5W9L - chains B and J of the 10 polymer chains in the assembly; structure by electron microscopy, 4.80 A resolution (low resolution: residue-level contacts below are approximate; hydrogen-bond / salt-bridge calls are withheld).

[Chain B (and J)]
Name: Spike glycoprotein
From: Middle East respiratory syndrome-related coronavirus
Notes: chain J of this document is another copy of the same molecule, construct and numbering; everything in this record applies to it too
UniProt: W5ZZF5 (W5ZZF5_9BETC); residues 1-1291 here = UniProt positions 1-1291
Amino-acid sequence (1329 residues; each row starts with the number of its first residue):
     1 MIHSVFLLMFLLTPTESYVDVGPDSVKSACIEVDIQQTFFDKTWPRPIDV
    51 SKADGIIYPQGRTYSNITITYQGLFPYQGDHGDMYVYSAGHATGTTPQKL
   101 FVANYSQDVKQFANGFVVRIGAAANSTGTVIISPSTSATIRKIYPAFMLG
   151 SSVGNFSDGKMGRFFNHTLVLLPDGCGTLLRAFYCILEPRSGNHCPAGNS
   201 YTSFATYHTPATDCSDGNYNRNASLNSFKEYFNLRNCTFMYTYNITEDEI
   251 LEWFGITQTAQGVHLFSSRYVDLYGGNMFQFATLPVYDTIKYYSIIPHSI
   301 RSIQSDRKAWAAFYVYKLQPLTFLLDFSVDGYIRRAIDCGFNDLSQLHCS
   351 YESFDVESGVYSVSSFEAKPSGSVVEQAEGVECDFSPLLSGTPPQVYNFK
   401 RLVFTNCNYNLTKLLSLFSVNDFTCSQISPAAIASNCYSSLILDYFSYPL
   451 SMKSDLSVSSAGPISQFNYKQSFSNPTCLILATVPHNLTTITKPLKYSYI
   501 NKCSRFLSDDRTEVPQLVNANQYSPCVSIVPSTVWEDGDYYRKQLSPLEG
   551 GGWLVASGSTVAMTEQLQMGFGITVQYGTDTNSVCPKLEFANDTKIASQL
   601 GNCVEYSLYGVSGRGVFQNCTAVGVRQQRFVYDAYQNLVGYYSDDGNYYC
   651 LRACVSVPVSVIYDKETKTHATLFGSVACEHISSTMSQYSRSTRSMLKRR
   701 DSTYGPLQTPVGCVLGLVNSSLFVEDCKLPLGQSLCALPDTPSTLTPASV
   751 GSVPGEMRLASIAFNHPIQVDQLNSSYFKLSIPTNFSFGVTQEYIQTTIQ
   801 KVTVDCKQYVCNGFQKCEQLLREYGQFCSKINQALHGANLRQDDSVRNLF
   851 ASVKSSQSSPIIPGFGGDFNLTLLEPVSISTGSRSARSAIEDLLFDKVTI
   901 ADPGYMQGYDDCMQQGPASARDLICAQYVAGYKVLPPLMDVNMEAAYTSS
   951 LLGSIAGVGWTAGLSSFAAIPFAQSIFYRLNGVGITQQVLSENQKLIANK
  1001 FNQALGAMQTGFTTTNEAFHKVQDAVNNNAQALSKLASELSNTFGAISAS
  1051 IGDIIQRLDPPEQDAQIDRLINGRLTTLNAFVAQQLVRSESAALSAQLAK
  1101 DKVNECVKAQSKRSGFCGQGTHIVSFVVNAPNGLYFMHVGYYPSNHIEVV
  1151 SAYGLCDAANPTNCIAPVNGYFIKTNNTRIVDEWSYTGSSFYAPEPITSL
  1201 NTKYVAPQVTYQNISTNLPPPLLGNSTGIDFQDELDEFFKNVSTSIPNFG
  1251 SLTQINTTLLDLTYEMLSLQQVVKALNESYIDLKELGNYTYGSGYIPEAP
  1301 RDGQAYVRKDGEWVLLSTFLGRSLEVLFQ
Not modelled in the structure: 1-17, 744-1329
Disulfide bonds: Cys30-Cys195, Cys176-Cys214, Cys185-Cys237, Cys339-Cys349, Cys383-Cys407, Cys425-Cys478, Cys437-Cys585, Cys503-Cys526, Cys603-Cys654, Cys620-Cys650, Cys679-Cys713, Cys727-Cys736
Differences from the reference sequence: conflict Phe506 (Leu in W5ZZF5), Ala748 (Arg in W5ZZF5), Gly751 (Arg in W5ZZF5); engineered mutation Pro1060 (Val in W5ZZF5), Pro1061 (Leu in W5ZZF5); expression tag (1292-1329)
From the paper describing this entry:
  - mutagenesis - V1060P/L1061P (>50-fold): increased expression

[How chain B and chain J interact]
Residue-residue contacts (39):
  Tyr58(B) - Val625(J)
  Gln60(B) - Thr581(J)
  Gly61(B) - Thr579(J)
  Gly61(B) - Asp580(J)
  Gly61(B) - Gln628(J)
  Arg62(B) - Phe630(J)
  Arg62(B) - Tyr632(J)
  Arg62(B) - Gln636(J)
  Thr63(B) - Gly624(J)
  Thr63(B) - Val625(J)
  Thr63(B) - Gln628(J)
  Thr63(B) - Phe630(J)
  Thr63(B) - Val631(J)
  Thr63(B) - Tyr632(J)
  Tyr64(B) - Gly624(J)
  Tyr64(B) - Tyr632(J)
  Tyr64(B) - Asp633(J)
  Ala260(B) - Arg401(J)
  Ala260(B) - Asn521(J)
  Gln261(B) - Ile442(J)
  Gln261(B) - Gln576(J)
  Tyr287(B) - Phe399(J)
  Tyr287(B) - Arg401(J)
  Tyr287(B) - Tyr523(J)
  Asp288(B) - Tyr523(J)
  Thr289(B) - Gln522(J)
  Val329(B) - Gly624(J)
  Asp330(B) - Gly624(J)
  Asp330(B) - Val625(J)
  Gly331(B) - Gly624(J)
  Gly331(B) - Val625(J)
  Tyr332(B) - Val625(J)
  Ile428(B) - Asp510(J)
  Ser435(B) - Arg511(J)
  Asn436(B) - Asp509(J)
  Asn436(B) - Asp510(J)
  Asn436(B) - Arg511(J)
  Cys437(B) - Arg511(J)
  Tyr577(B) - Arg511(J)
Also at the interface, not in a pair above, chain B (27 interface residues in all): Ser65, Ile67, Ile69, Val153, Val271, Phe279, Ala432
Also at the interface, not in a pair above, chain J (26 interface residues in all): Val403, Ser440, Leu548, Val623, Ala634

[Overview]
The interface between chain B and chain J involves 27 residues on one side and 26 on the other. The paper
reports that V1060P/L1061P of chain B increase expression.
Chain B and chain J are both Spike glycoprotein (Middle East respiratory syndrome-related coronavirus); the
structure, MERS S ectodomain trimer in complex with variable domain of neutralizing antibody G4, was
determined by electron microscopy together with 5VZR, 5W9H, 5W9I, 5W9J, 5W9K, 5W9M and 3 further entries from
the same study.
